PDB entry 9C9M | electron microscopy, 2.01 A resolution | chains A and N of the 12 polymer chains in the assembly

== Chain A ==
Protein: Integrase
From: Human immunodeficiency virus 1
Notes: EC 2.7.7.-, 3.1.-.-
Reference sequence: P12497 (POL_HV1N5); residues 1-288 here correspond to UniProt positions 1148-1435 (UniProt number = residue number + 1147)
Amino-acid sequence (358 residues; numbered -69 to 288; the number before each row is that of its first residue; numbers below 1 keep their minus sign (Met-69 is residue -69)):
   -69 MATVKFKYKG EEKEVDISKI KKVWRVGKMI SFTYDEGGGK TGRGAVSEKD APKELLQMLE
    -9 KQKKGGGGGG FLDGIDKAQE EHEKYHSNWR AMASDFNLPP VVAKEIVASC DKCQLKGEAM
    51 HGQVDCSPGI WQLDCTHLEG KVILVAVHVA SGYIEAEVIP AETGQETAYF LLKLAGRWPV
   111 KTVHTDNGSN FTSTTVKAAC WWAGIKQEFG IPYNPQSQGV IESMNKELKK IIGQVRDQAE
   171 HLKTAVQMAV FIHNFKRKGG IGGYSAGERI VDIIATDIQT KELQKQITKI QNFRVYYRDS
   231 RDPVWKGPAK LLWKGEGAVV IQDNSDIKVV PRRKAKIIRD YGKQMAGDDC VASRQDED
Unresolved in the structure: -69 to 0, 229-235, 269-288
Sequence notes: initiating methionine (-69); expression tag (-68 to 0)
UniProt features mapped onto this chain:
  - zinc finger: Asp3 to Gln44 (Integrase-type)
  - DNA-binding region: Phe223 to Asp270 (Integrase-type)
  - binding site (Zn(2+)): His12, His16, Cys40, Cys43
  - binding site (Mg(2+)): Asp64, Asp116, Glu152
Bound ions: Zn2+: His12, His16, Cys40, Cys43; Mg2+ site 1: Asp64, Asp116 (together with Dolutegravir); Mg2+ site 2: Asp64, Glu152 (together with Dolutegravir)
Residues lining bound ligands: Dolutegravir (DLU; (4R,12aS)-N-(2,4-difluorobenzyl)-7-hydroxy-4-methyl-6,8-dioxo-3,4,6,8,12,12a-hexahydro-2H-pyrido[1',2':4,5]pyrazino[2,1-b][1,3]oxazine-9-carboxamide): Asp64, Cys65, Asp116, Asn117, Gly118, Tyr143, Pro145, Gln146, Glu152
What the authors report for this chain:
  - catalytic residues: Asp64, Glu152
  - catalytic residues: Asp116 (citing earlier work)
  - mutagenesis - D64N/D116N (>1000-fold), Y271R, Q274L, A276P, G277Q, D279R: decreased catalytic activity
  - mutagenesis - D279E: unchanged catalytic activity

== Chain N ==
Molecule: viral DNA
Sequence (27 nucleotides; numbered 15 to 41; the number before each row is that of its first residue):
    15 ACTGCTAGAG ATTTTCCCGC CCACGCT
Unresolved in the structure: 34-41

== Interface between chain A and chain N ==
Contacting residue pairs - 5 pairs, chain A then chain N:
  Asn18(A) - DG22(N)  phosphate contact
  Lys46(A) - DA21(N)  base contact
  Lys46(A) - DG22(N)  base contact
  Lys46(A) - DA23(N)  sugar contact
  Ala49(A) - DG22(N)  base contact
Interface residues without a listed pair, chain A (6 interface residues in all): Gln44, Gly47, Glu48
Interface residues without a listed pair, chain N (4 interface residues in all): DG24

== In short ==
6 residues of chain A face 4 of chain N across their interface. Bound to chain A: Dolutegravir. The paper
reports catalytic residues Asp64(A), Glu152(A) and Asp116(A); D64N/D116N, Y271R and Q274L of chain A, among
others, reduce catalytic activity; 7 substitutions were tested in all.
Here chain A is Integrase (Human immunodeficiency virus 1) and chain N is viral DNA. Entry 9C9M (HIV-1
intasome core bound with DTG) was determined by electron microscopy.
